PDB entry 6HVS | X-ray diffraction, 3.10 A resolution | chains M and b of the 28 polymer chains in the assembly

Chain M:
Molecule: Proteasome subunit beta type-7
From: Saccharomyces cerevisiae S288C
Notes: EC 3.4.25.1
UniProtKB: P30657 (PSB7_YEAST); residues -12 to 233 here correspond to UniProt positions 21-266 (UniProt number = residue number + 33)
Amino-acid sequence (246 residues; row label = number of the first residue in the row; numbers below 1 keep their minus sign (Thr-12 is residue -12)):
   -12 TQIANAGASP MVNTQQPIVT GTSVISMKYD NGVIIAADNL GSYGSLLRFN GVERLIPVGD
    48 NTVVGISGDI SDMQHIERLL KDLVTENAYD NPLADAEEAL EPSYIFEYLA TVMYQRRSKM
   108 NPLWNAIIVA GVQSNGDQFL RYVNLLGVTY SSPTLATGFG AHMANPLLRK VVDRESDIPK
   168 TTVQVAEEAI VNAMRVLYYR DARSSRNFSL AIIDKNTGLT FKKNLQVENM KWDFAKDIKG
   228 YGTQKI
Unresolved in the structure: -12 to 0

Chain b:
Molecule: Proteasome subunit beta type-1
From: Saccharomyces cerevisiae S288C
Notes: EC 3.4.25.1
UniProtKB: P38624 (PSB1_YEAST); residues 1-196 here correspond to UniProt positions 20-215 (UniProt number = residue number + 19)
Amino-acid sequence (196 residues; numbered 1 to 196; the number before each row is that of its first residue):
     1 TSIMAVTFKD GVILGADSRT TTGAYIANRV TDKLTRVHDK IWCCRSGSAA DTQAIADIVQ
    61 YHLELYTSQY GTPSTETAAS VFKELCYENK DNLTAGIIVA GYDDKNKGEV YTIPLGGSVH
   121 KLPYAIAGSG STFIYGYCDK NFRENMSKEE TVDFIKHSLS QAIKWDGSSG GVIRMVVLTA
   181 AGVERLIFYP DEYEQL
Swiss-Prot annotation at these positions:
  - active site: Thr1 (Nucleophile)

How chain M and chain b interact:
Pairs across the interface (60):
  Ser32(M) - Trp165(b)
  Ser32(M) - Asp166(b)
  Ser32(M) - Gly167(b)  hydrogen bond (backbone-backbone)
  Leu33(M) - Phe133(b)  hydrophobic
  Leu33(M) - Trp165(b)
  Leu34(M) - Lys164(b)
  Leu34(M) - Trp165(b)  hydrogen bond (backbone-backbone)
  Leu34(M) - Gly167(b)
  Arg35(M) - Trp165(b)
  Phe146(M) - Ala24(b)
  Phe146(M) - Tyr25(b)
  Tyr185(M) - Glu194(b)  hydrogen bond
  Tyr186(M) - Ile26(b)
  Tyr186(M) - Arg29(b)
  Arg187(M) - Ala24(b)
  Arg187(M) - Tyr25(b)
  Arg187(M) - Ile26(b)  hydrogen bond (backbone-backbone)
  Arg187(M) - Ala27(b)  hydrogen bond (side chain-backbone)
  Arg187(M) - Arg29(b)
  Asp188(M) - Ala24(b)
  Asp188(M) - Ile26(b)
  Ala189(M) - Arg19(b)
  Ala189(M) - Thr21(b)
  Ala189(M) - Ala24(b)  hydrogen bond (backbone-backbone)
  Ala189(M) - Ile26(b)
  Ala189(M) - Gly167(b)
  Arg190(M) - Ala24(b)
  Arg193(M) - Asp191(b)  salt bridge
  Arg193(M) - Glu194(b)  salt bridge
  Lys218(M) - Arg29(b)  hydrogen bond (backbone-side chain)
  Trp219(M) - Arg29(b)
  Trp219(M) - Gly171(b)
  Trp219(M) - Val172(b)  hydrophobic
  Trp219(M) - Tyr189(b)
  Trp219(M) - Pro190(b)
  Asp220(M) - Tyr189(b)
  Phe221(M) - Arg29(b)
  Phe221(M) - Val30(b)  hydrophobic
  Ala222(M) - Val30(b)  hydrophobic
  Ala222(M) - Arg174(b)  hydrogen bond (backbone-side chain)
  Ala222(M) - Ile187(b)  hydrophobic
  Lys223(M) - Ile187(b)
  Lys223(M) - Tyr189(b)
  Ile225(M) - Val30(b)  hydrophobic
  Ile225(M) - Arg174(b)
  Lys226(M) - Asp32(b)
  Gly227(M) - Asp32(b)  hydrogen bond (backbone-side chain)
  Tyr228(M) - Thr35(b)
  Tyr228(M) - Arg45(b)
  Tyr228(M) - Gln53(b)  hydrogen bond (side chain-backbone)
  Tyr228(M) - Ala56(b)
  Tyr228(M) - Asp57(b)  hydrogen bond
  Gln231(M) - Asp32(b)
  Gln231(M) - Leu34(b)
  Gln231(M) - Thr35(b)
  Gln231(M) - Arg36(b)  hydrogen bond (side chain-backbone)
  Gln231(M) - Trp42(b)
  Gln231(M) - Arg185(b)
  Ile233(M) - Trp42(b)
  Ile233(M) - Arg185(b)  hydrogen bond (backbone-side chain)
Interface residues without a listed pair, chain M (27 interface residues in all): Asn37, Met150, Met217
Interface residues without a listed pair, chain b (34 interface residues in all): Asn28, Ile163, Ser168

Summary:
27 residues of chain M face 34 of chain b across their interface; the contacts include 13 hydrogen bonds and 2
salt bridges. Among the polar pairs are Arg193(M)-Asp191(b), Arg193(M)-Glu194(b) and Tyr185(M)-Glu194(b).
Curated annotation (UniProt) lists active-site residue Thr1(b) on chain b.
Here chain M is Proteasome subunit beta type-7 and chain b is Proteasome subunit beta type-1, both from
Saccharomyces cerevisiae S288C. Entry 6HVS (Yeast 20S proteasome with human beta2i (1-53) in complex with 18)
was determined by X-ray diffraction (same publication as 6HTB, 6HTC, 6HTD, 6HTP, 6HTR, 6HUB and 30 further
entries).
